5LQY - chains S and T of the 30 polymer chains in the assembly; structure by electron microscopy, 7.80 A resolution (low resolution: residue-level contacts below are approximate; hydrogen-bond / salt-bridge calls are withheld).

# Chain S (and T)
Name: ATP synthase c subunit
From: Ogataea angusta
Notes: chain T of this document is another copy of the same molecule, construct and numbering; everything in this record applies to it too
Sequence (76 residues; each row starts with the number of its first residue):
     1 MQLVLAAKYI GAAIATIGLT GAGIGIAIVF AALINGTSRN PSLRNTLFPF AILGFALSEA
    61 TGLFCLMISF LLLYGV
Not modelled in the structure: 74-76 (chain T: 1, 74-76)

# Interface between chain S and chain T
Residue-residue contacts (19; chain S residue first):
  L3(S) - Q2(T)
  L3(S) - A6(T)
  A7(S) - A6(T)
  A7(S) - Y9(T)
  G11(S) - A13(T)
  I14(S) - A13(T)
  A15(S) - A13(T)
  G21(S) - T20(T)
  G21(S) - G23(T)
  G21(S) - I24(T)
  G25(S) - A27(T)
  I28(S) - A27(T)
  A32(S) - A31(T)
  N40(S) - S38(T)
  S42(S) - S38(T)
  S58(S) - G23(T)
  S58(S) - I26(T)
  T61(S) - L19(T)
  T61(S) - G23(T)
Interface residues without a listed pair, chain S (18 interface residues in all): V4, I10, G18, G36, L57
Interface residues without a listed pair, chain T (15 interface residues in all): A12, I14, T16

# In short
Chain S and chain T form an interface of 18 and 15 residues respectively.
Chain S and chain T are both ATP synthase c subunit (Ogataea angusta); the structure, Structure of F-ATPase
from Pichia angusta, in state2, was determined by electron microscopy together with 5LQX and 5LQZ from the
same study.
